PDB entry 3VGC | X-ray diffraction, 1.67 A resolution | chains B and C of the 3 polymer chains in the assembly

[Chain B]
Protein: Gamma chymotrypsin
Source organism: Bos taurus
Notes: EC 3.4.21.1
UniProt: P00766 (CTRA_BOVIN); numbering as in UniProt (aligned over 16-146)
Chain sequence (131 residues; row label = number of the first residue in the row):
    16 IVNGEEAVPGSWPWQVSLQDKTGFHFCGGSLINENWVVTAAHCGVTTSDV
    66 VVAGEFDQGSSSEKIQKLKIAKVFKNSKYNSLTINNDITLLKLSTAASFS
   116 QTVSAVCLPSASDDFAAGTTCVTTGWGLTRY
Disulfides: Cys-42/Cys-58
Curated features (UniProtKB/Swiss-Prot):
  - active site (Charge relay system): His-57, Asp-102

[Chain C]
Protein: Gamma chymotrypsin
Source organism: Bos taurus
Notes: EC 3.4.21.1
UniProt: P00766 (CTRA_BOVIN); residue numbers follow UniProt; this construct covers 149-245
Chain sequence (97 residues; each row starts with the number of its first residue):
   149 ANTPDRLQQASLPLLSNTNCKKYWGTKIKDAMICAGASGVSSCMGDSGGP
   199 LVCKKNGAWTLVGIVSWGSSTCSTSTPGVYARVTALVNWVQQTLAAN
Not modelled in the structure: 149-150
Disulfides: Cys-168/Cys-182, Cys-191/Cys-220
Covalently attached groups: l-1-naphthyl-2-acetamido-ethane boronic acid (SRB) linked to Ser-195
Small-molecule neighbours: l-1-naphthyl-2-acetamido-ethane boronic acid (SRB): Ser-189, Ser-190, Cys-191, Met-192, Gly-193, Asp-194, Val-213, Ser-214, Trp-215, Gly-216, Ser-217, Cys-220, Gly-226, Val-227
Curated features (UniProtKB/Swiss-Prot):
  - active site: Ser-195 (Charge relay system)

[How chain B and chain C interact]
Residue-residue contacts (152):
  Ile-16(B) / Gln-156(C)
  Ile-16(B) / Gln-157(C)
  Ile-16(B) / Ala-158(C)  hydrophobic
  Ile-16(B) / Ser-189(C)
  Ile-16(B) / Asp-194(C)  hydrogen bond (backbone-side chain)
  Val-17(B) / Val-188(C)
  Val-17(B) / Ser-189(C)  hydrogen bond (backbone-backbone)
  Val-17(B) / Cys-220(C)  hydrophobic
  Val-17(B) / Thr-222(C)
  Asn-18(B) / Gly-187(C)  hydrogen bond (side chain-backbone)
  Asn-18(B) / Val-188(C)
  Asn-18(B) / Thr-222(C)
  Gly-19(B) / Gln-157(C)
  Glu-20(B) / Gln-156(C)
  Glu-20(B) / Gln-157(C)  hydrogen bond (backbone-backbone)
  Glu-21(B) / Arg-154(C)  salt bridge
  Glu-21(B) / Leu-155(C)
  Glu-21(B) / Gln-156(C)
  Ala-22(B) / Leu-155(C)  hydrogen bond (backbone-backbone)
  Ala-22(B) / Gln-157(C)
  Trp-27(B) / Leu-155(C)
  Trp-27(B) / Gln-157(C)  hydrogen bond
  Trp-29(B) / Trp-207(C)  hydrophobic
  Gln-30(B) / Leu-155(C)
  Gln-30(B) / Pro-198(C)
  His-40(B) / Gly-193(C)  hydrogen bond (side chain-backbone)
  Cys-42(B) / Gly-193(C)
  Cys-42(B) / Ser-195(C)
  Gly-43(B) / Ser-195(C)  hydrogen bond (backbone-backbone)
  Gly-43(B) / Gly-196(C)
  Gly-43(B) / Gly-197(C)
  Gly-44(B) / Gly-196(C)
  Gly-44(B) / Gly-197(C)
  Ser-45(B) / Pro-198(C)
  Ser-45(B) / Leu-209(C)
  Ile-47(B) / Val-238(C)  hydrophobic
  Ile-47(B) / Leu-242(C)  hydrophobic
  Asn-48(B) / Leu-242(C)
  Trp-51(B) / Leu-242(C)  hydrophobic
  Trp-51(B) / Asn-245(C)
  Val-53(B) / Gly-196(C)
  Val-53(B) / Leu-209(C)  hydrophobic
  Thr-54(B) / Gly-196(C)
  Thr-54(B) / Ile-212(C)
  Ala-55(B) / Gly-196(C)
  Ala-55(B) / Ile-212(C)
  Ala-55(B) / Val-213(C)
  His-57(B) / Ser-195(C)  hydrogen bond
  His-57(B) / Ser-214(C)
  Cys-58(B) / Ser-195(C)
  Phe-71(B) / Asp-153(C)
  Phe-71(B) / Arg-154(C)
  Phe-71(B) / Leu-155(C)  hydrogen bond (backbone-backbone)
  Asp-72(B) / Asp-153(C)
  Asp-72(B) / Arg-154(C)  salt bridge
  Gln-73(B) / Asp-153(C)  hydrogen bond (backbone-backbone)
  Gly-74(B) / Asp-153(C)
  Phe-89(B) / Trp-237(C)
  Phe-89(B) / Thr-241(C)
  Phe-89(B) / Asn-245(C)
  Asn-91(B) / Leu-234(C)
  Asn-91(B) / Trp-237(C)
  Thr-98(B) / Met-180(C)
  Ile-99(B) / Met-180(C)
  Ile-99(B) / Ser-214(C)
  Ile-99(B) / Trp-215(C)
  Asn-100(B) / Lys-177(C)
  Asn-100(B) / Ala-179(C)
  Asn-100(B) / Met-180(C)
  Asn-101(B) / Ala-179(C)
  Asn-101(B) / Leu-234(C)
  Asp-102(B) / Ser-214(C)  hydrogen bond
  Asp-102(B) / Ala-229(C)
  Ile-103(B) / Ile-212(C)  hydrophobic
  Ile-103(B) / Leu-234(C)  hydrophobic
  Ile-103(B) / Trp-237(C)  hydrophobic
  Ile-103(B) / Val-238(C)  hydrophobic
  Leu-105(B) / Trp-237(C)  hydrophobic
  Leu-105(B) / Thr-241(C)
  Lys-107(B) / Asn-245(C)  hydrogen bond (side chain-backbone)
  Val-121(B) / Val-200(C)  hydrophobic
  Val-121(B) / Trp-207(C)
  Val-121(B) / Leu-209(C)
  Cys-122(B) / Ala-206(C)  hydrophobic
  Cys-122(B) / Trp-207(C)  hydrogen bond (backbone-backbone)
  Cys-122(B) / Thr-208(C)
  Cys-122(B) / Leu-209(C)  hydrogen bond (backbone-backbone)
  Leu-123(B) / Val-238(C)  hydrophobic
  Pro-124(B) / Thr-208(C)
  Pro-124(B) / Leu-209(C)
  Pro-124(B) / Val-231(C)
  Pro-124(B) / Val-235(C)
  Ser-125(B) / Thr-232(C)  hydrogen bond (backbone-side chain)
  Ala-126(B) / Thr-232(C)
  Ala-126(B) / Val-235(C)
  Ala-126(B) / Asn-236(C)
  Asp-128(B) / Thr-232(C)
  Asp-129(B) / Lys-203(C)  hydrogen bond (backbone-side chain)
  Phe-130(B) / Leu-162(C)  hydrophobic
  Phe-130(B) / Thr-208(C)
  Phe-130(B) / Val-210(C)  hydrophobic
  Ala-131(B) / Leu-162(C)
  Ala-132(B) / Leu-162(C)
  Ala-132(B) / Leu-163(C)
  Ala-132(B) / Ser-164(C)
  Gly-133(B) / Leu-162(C)  hydrogen bond (backbone-backbone)
  Thr-134(B) / Leu-160(C)
  Thr-134(B) / Pro-161(C)
  Thr-134(B) / Leu-162(C)  hydrogen bond (backbone-backbone)
  Thr-135(B) / Ser-159(C)
  Thr-135(B) / Leu-160(C)
  Cys-136(B) / Ser-159(C)
  Cys-136(B) / Leu-160(C)  hydrogen bond (backbone-backbone)
  Cys-136(B) / Leu-162(C)  hydrophobic
  Cys-136(B) / Leu-199(C)  hydrophobic
  Cys-136(B) / Val-200(C)
  Cys-136(B) / Cys-201(C)  disulfide
  Val-137(B) / Ala-158(C)
  Val-137(B) / Pro-198(C)
  Val-137(B) / Leu-199(C)
  Val-137(B) / Val-200(C)  hydrogen bond (backbone-backbone)
  Val-137(B) / Trp-207(C)  hydrophobic
  Thr-138(B) / Gln-157(C)
  Thr-138(B) / Ala-158(C)  hydrogen bond (backbone-backbone)
  Thr-138(B) / Leu-160(C)
  Thr-138(B) / Ser-190(C)
  Thr-138(B) / Pro-198(C)  hydrogen bond (side chain-backbone)
  Thr-138(B) / Val-213(C)
  Thr-138(B) / Tyr-228(C)
  Thr-139(B) / Gln-156(C)
  Thr-139(B) / Gln-157(C)
  Thr-139(B) / Pro-198(C)
  Gly-140(B) / Leu-155(C)
  Gly-140(B) / Gln-156(C)  hydrogen bond (backbone-backbone)
  Gly-140(B) / Asp-194(C)
  Trp-141(B) / Thr-151(C)
  Trp-141(B) / Pro-152(C)
  Trp-141(B) / Asp-153(C)  hydrogen bond (side chain-backbone)
  Trp-141(B) / Arg-154(C)
  Trp-141(B) / Leu-155(C)
  Trp-141(B) / Asp-194(C)
  Gly-142(B) / Pro-152(C)
  Gly-142(B) / Met-192(C)
  Gly-142(B) / Gly-193(C)
  Gly-142(B) / Asp-194(C)  hydrogen bond (backbone-side chain)
  Leu-143(B) / Thr-151(C)
  Leu-143(B) / Cys-191(C)
  Leu-143(B) / Met-192(C)  hydrogen bond (backbone-backbone)
  Thr-144(B) / Pro-152(C)
  Tyr-146(B) / Met-192(C)  hydrophobic
  Tyr-146(B) / Ser-218(C)
  Tyr-146(B) / Thr-219(C)
Other interface residues (no listed pair), chain B (64 interface residues in all): Phe-41, Lys-90, Thr-104
Other interface residues (no listed pair), chain C (59 interface residues in all): Gln-239
Inter-chain disulfides: Cys-136(B)/Cys-201(C)

[In short]
The interface between chain B and chain C involves 64 residues on one side and 59 on the other, with 1
disulfide bond, 27 hydrogen bonds and 2 salt bridges. Polar contacts include Glu-21(B)/Arg-154(C),
Asp-72(B)/Arg-154(C) and Ile-16(B)/Asp-194(C). L-1-naphthyl-2-acetamido-ethane boronic acid is covalently
linked to Ser-195(C).
Here chain B is Gamma chymotrypsin and chain C is Gamma chymotrypsin, both from Bos taurus. Entry 3VGC
(Gamma-chymotrypsin L-naphthyl-1-acetamido boronic acid acid inhibitor complex) was determined by X-ray
diffraction, deposited together with 1VGC, 2VGC and 4VGC.
